Entry 4HEA (X-ray diffraction, 3.30 A resolution); this record covers chains J and K of the 16 polymer chains in the assembly.

== Chain J ==
Protein: NADH-quinone oxidoreductase subunit 10
Organism: Thermus thermophilus
Notes: EC 1.6.5.3
UniProt: Q56225 (NQO10_THET8); numbering as in UniProt (aligned over 1-176)
Amino-acid sequence (176 residues; each row starts with the number of its first residue):
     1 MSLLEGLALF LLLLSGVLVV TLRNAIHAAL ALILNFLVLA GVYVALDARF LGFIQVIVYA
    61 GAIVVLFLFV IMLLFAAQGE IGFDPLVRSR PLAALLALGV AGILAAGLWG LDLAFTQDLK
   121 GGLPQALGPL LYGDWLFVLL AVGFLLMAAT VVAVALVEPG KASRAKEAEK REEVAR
Not modelled in the structure: 161-176

== Chain K ==
Protein: NADH-quinone oxidoreductase subunit 11
Organism: Thermus thermophilus
Notes: EC 1.6.5.3
UniProt: Q56226 (NQO11_THET8); residues 1-95 here = UniProt positions 1-95
Amino-acid sequence (95 residues; row label = number of the first residue in the row):
     1 MSYLLTSALL FALGVYGVLT RRTAILVFLS IELMLNAANL SLVGFARAYG LDGQVAALMV
    61 IAVAAAEVAV GLGLIVAIFR HRESTAVDDL SELRG

== Interface between chain J and chain K ==
Contacting residue pairs - 122 pairs, chain J then chain K:
  Glu5(J) with Ser2(K), hydrogen bond; Tyr3(K), hydrogen bond
  Leu9(J) with Ser2(K); Thr6(K)
  Leu12(J) with Leu10(K), hydrophobic
  Leu13(J) with Thr6(K); Leu9(K), hydrophobic; Leu13(K)
  Gly16(J) with Leu13(K); Leu33(K)
  Val17(J) with Leu13(K)
  Val19(J) with Arg21(K), hydrogen bond (backbone-side chain); Leu29(K), hydrophobic; Leu33(K), hydrophobic
  Val20(J) with Leu13(K); Tyr16(K), hydrophobic; Gly17(K); Arg21(K), hydrogen bond (backbone-side chain)
  Thr21(J) with Arg21(K), hydrogen bond (backbone-side chain)
  Leu22(J) with Arg21(K), hydrogen bond (backbone-side chain)
  Arg23(J) with Thr20(K); Arg21(K); Arg22(K)
  Ala25(J) with Leu26(K), hydrophobic
  Ala29(J) with Leu29(K), hydrophobic
  Leu32(J) with Leu29(K), hydrophobic
  Phe36(J) with Asn36(K)
  Leu39(J) with Asn36(K); Leu40(K), hydrophobic
  Val42(J) with Tyr3(K), hydrophobic
  Tyr43(J) with Asn36(K); Asn39(K); Leu40(K), hydrogen bond (side chain-backbone); Val43(K), hydrophobic
  Leu46(J) with Tyr3(K), hydrophobic; Val43(K), hydrophobic; Arg47(K)
  Asp47(J) with Gln54(K)
  Ala48(J) with Val43(K), hydrophobic; Gln54(K)
  Phe50(J) with Leu58(K), hydrophobic
  Leu51(J) with Val43(K), hydrophobic; Gln54(K); Ala57(K), hydrophobic; Leu58(K); Ile61(K), hydrophobic
  Gln55(J) with Asn36(K), hydrogen bond; Ile61(K)
  Val58(J) with Ile61(K), hydrophobic
  Tyr59(J) with Glu32(K), hydrogen bond; Leu35(K); Asn36(K); Ile61(K), hydrophobic; Ala64(K)
  Ile63(J) with Ala65(K), hydrophobic; Val68(K), hydrophobic
  Leu66(J) with Leu72(K), hydrophobic
  Phe67(J) with Ile25(K), hydrophobic; Phe28(K), hydrophobic; Leu29(K), hydrophobic; Leu72(K), hydrophobic
  Val70(J) with Leu72(K), hydrophobic
  Ile71(J) with Ile25(K), hydrophobic
  Leu74(J) with Phe79(K)
  Ala76(J) with Ile25(K), hydrophobic
  Gly79(J) with Thr23(K)
  Glu80(J) with Arg22(K)
  Ile81(J) with Ala86(K)
  Phe83(J) with Arg22(K); Asp88(K)
  Asp84(J) with Asp88(K)
  Pro85(J) with Arg22(K)
  Ala93(J) with Leu19(K), hydrophobic
  Ala94(J) with Tyr16(K), hydrophobic
  Leu96(J) with Leu19(K), hydrophobic
  Ala97(J) with Ala12(K); Tyr16(K), hydrophobic
  Val100(J) with Ala12(K), hydrophobic
  Ala101(J) with Ala12(K), hydrophobic
  Leu104(J) with Ala8(K), hydrophobic
  Leu108(J) with Leu4(K), hydrophobic
  Leu111(J) with Met1(K)
  Leu113(J) with Phe45(K), hydrophobic; Ala48(K), hydrophobic; Tyr49(K)
  Ala114(J) with Ala48(K)
  Phe115(J) with Met1(K), hydrophobic; Leu4(K), hydrophobic; Gly44(K); Arg47(K); Ala48(K), hydrophobic
  Gln117(J) with Arg47(K); Ala48(K); Tyr49(K); Gly50(K), hydrogen bond (side chain-backbone)
  Leu119(J) with Arg47(K); Leu51(K), hydrophobic; Gln54(K)
  Gly122(J) with Gln54(K)
  Leu127(J) with Leu51(K), hydrophobic; Gln54(K); Val55(K), hydrophobic
  Leu130(J) with Leu51(K), hydrophobic; Asp52(K); Val55(K), hydrophobic
  Leu131(J) with Met59(K), hydrophobic
  Asp134(J) with Asp52(K)
  Trp135(J) with Asp52(K), hydrogen bond; Val55(K), hydrophobic; Ala56(K), hydrophobic; Met59(K), hydrophobic
  Val138(J) with Met59(K), hydrophobic
  Val142(J) with Ala62(K), hydrophobic
  Leu145(J) with Val63(K), hydrophobic
  Leu146(J) with Ala62(K); Ala66(K), hydrophobic
  Ala149(J) with Ala66(K), hydrophobic; Val70(K)
  Val152(J) with Val70(K), hydrophobic
  Leu156(J) with Val70(K); Leu74(K); Ala77(K)
Other interface residues (no listed pair), chain J (75 interface residues in all): Leu18, Ala28, Asn35, Arg90, Thr116, Leu139, Ala153, Val157, Pro159
Other interface residues (no listed pair), chain K (66 interface residues in all): Leu5, Phe11, Gly14, Val15, Ser30, Ala46, Ala69, Gly73, Arg80, Ser84
Interface features reported in the paper:
  - specific contacts: Tyr59(J)-Glu32(K)

== Summary ==
Chain J and chain K form an interface of 75 and 66 residues respectively; the contacts include 11 hydrogen
bonds. Polar pairs include Glu5(J)-Ser2(K), Glu5(J)-Tyr3(K) and Val19(J)-Arg21(K). The authors report a
contact between Tyr59(J) and Glu32(K).
Chain J is NADH-quinone oxidoreductase subunit 10 and chain K is NADH-quinone oxidoreductase subunit 11, both
from Thermus thermophilus; the structure, Crystal structure of the entire respiratory complex I from Thermus
thermophilus, was determined by X-ray diffraction together with 4HE8 from the same study.
